PDB entry 4WW0 | X-ray diffraction, 2.96 A resolution | chains A and C of the 3 polymer chains in the assembly

Chain A (and C):
Name: ATP-dependent zinc metalloprotease FtsH
Source organism: Aquifex aeolicus
Notes: EC 3.4.24.-; chain C of this document is another copy of the same molecule, construct and numbering; everything in this record applies to it too
UniProtKB: O67077 (FTSH_AQUAE); residues 142-634 here = UniProt positions 142-634
Amino-acid sequence (497 residues; row label = number of the first residue in the row):
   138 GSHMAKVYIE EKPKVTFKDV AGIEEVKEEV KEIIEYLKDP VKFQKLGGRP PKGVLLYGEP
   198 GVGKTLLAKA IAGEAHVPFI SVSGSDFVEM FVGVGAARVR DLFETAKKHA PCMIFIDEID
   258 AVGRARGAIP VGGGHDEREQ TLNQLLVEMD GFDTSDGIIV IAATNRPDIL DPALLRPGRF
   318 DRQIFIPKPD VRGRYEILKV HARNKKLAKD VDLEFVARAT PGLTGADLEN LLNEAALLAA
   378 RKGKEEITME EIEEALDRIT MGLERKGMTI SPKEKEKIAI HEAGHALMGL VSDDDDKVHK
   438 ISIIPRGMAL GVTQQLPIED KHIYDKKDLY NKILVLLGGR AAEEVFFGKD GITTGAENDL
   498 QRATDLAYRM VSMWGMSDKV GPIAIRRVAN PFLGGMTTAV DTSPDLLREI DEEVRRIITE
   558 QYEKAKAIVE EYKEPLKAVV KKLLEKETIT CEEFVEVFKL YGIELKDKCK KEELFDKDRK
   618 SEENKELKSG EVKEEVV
Unresolved in the structure: 138-140, 262-273, 398-404, 443-458, 525-537, 609-634 (chain C: 138-145, 225-228, 262-272, 396-404, 443-456, 524-535, 608-634)
Construct notes: expression tag (138-140); engineered mutation Met141, Met250 (Ile in O67077), Leu360 (Phe in O67077), Arg552 (Lys in O67077), Gly627 (Glu in O67077)
UniProt features mapped onto this chain:
  - active site: Glu419
  - binding site (ATP): Gly195 to Thr202
  - binding site (Zn(2+)): His418, His422, Asp496
Cystine bridges: Cys588-Cys606
Metal / ion sites: Zn2+: His418, His422, Asp496
Small-molecule neighbours: ADP (adenosine-5'-diphosphate): Asp156, Val157, Ala158, Glu196, Pro197, Gly198, Val199, Gly200, Lys201, Thr202, Leu203, Asn302, Ile334, Val337, His338, Gly362, Ala363, Glu366

How chain A and chain C interact:
Residue-residue contacts (79):
  Glu169(A) - Leu374(C)
  Glu169(A) - Arg378(C)  salt bridge
  Glu169(A) - Arg395(C)  salt bridge
  Glu172(A) - Arg378(C)
  Lys179(A) - Ala377(C)
  Lys179(A) - Lys381(C)  hydrogen bond (side chain-backbone)
  Phe180(A) - Leu374(C)  hydrophobic
  Phe180(A) - Ala377(C)  hydrophobic
  Phe180(A) - Arg378(C)
  Lys182(A) - Lys343(C)
  Leu183(A) - Lys342(C)
  Leu183(A) - Lys343(C)  hydrogen bond (backbone-backbone)
  Leu183(A) - Ala373(C)
  Leu183(A) - Ala376(C)  hydrophobic
  Leu183(A) - Ala377(C)
  Leu183(A) - Lys381(C)
  Leu183(A) - Ile384(C)
  Gly184(A) - Asn341(C)
  Gly184(A) - Lys342(C)
  Gly184(A) - Asn370(C)  hydrogen bond (backbone-side chain)
  Gly185(A) - Asn370(C)
  Gly185(A) - Ala373(C)
  Gly185(A) - Leu374(C)
  Arg186(A) - Asn370(C)  hydrogen bond (backbone-side chain)
  Arg186(A) - Leu374(C)
  Pro187(A) - Leu374(C)  hydrophobic
  Arg313(A) - Ser220(C)  hydrogen bond
  Arg313(A) - Ser222(C)  hydrogen bond
  Asp431(A) - Lys410(C)  salt bridge
  His459(A) - Glu411(C)
  His459(A) - Thr491(C)
  Ile460(A) - Glu411(C)  hydrogen bond (backbone-side chain)
  Ile460(A) - Thr490(C)
  Ile460(A) - Gly492(C)
  Tyr461(A) - Thr490(C)
  Tyr461(A) - Thr491(C)  hydrogen bond (backbone-backbone)
  Asp462(A) - Lys414(C)  salt bridge
  Asp462(A) - Asp487(C)
  Asp462(A) - Gly488(C)
  Asp462(A) - Ile489(C)
  Asp462(A) - Thr490(C)
  Lys463(A) - Lys486(C)  hydrogen bond (side chain-backbone)
  Lys463(A) - Asp487(C)  hydrogen bond (backbone-backbone)
  Lys463(A) - Ile489(C)  hydrogen bond (backbone-backbone)
  Lys464(A) - Lys410(C)
  Lys464(A) - Asp487(C)  hydrogen bond (backbone-backbone)
  Met510(A) - Glu494(C)
  Met510(A) - Gln498(C)
  Trp511(A) - Arg477(C)  hydrogen bond (backbone-side chain)
  Trp511(A) - Thr491(C)
  Trp511(A) - Glu494(C)  hydrogen bond
  Trp511(A) - Leu497(C)
  Gly512(A) - Arg477(C)  hydrogen bond (backbone-side chain)
  Gly512(A) - Ile489(C)
  Gly512(A) - Leu497(C)
  Met513(A) - Ile489(C)
  Met513(A) - Thr490(C)
  Met513(A) - Thr491(C)
  Asp515(A) - Lys486(C)  salt bridge
  Asp515(A) - Arg552(C)
  Lys516(A) - Arg552(C)  hydrogen bond (backbone-side chain)
  Val517(A) - Arg552(C)  hydrogen bond (backbone-side chain)
  Pro519(A) - Leu497(C)
  Pro519(A) - Ile555(C)
  Pro519(A) - Tyr559(C)  hydrophobic
  Ile520(A) - Thr501(C)
  Ile520(A) - Ile555(C)  hydrophobic
  Ala521(A) - Leu497(C)
  Ala521(A) - Gln498(C)
  Ala521(A) - Thr501(C)  hydrogen bond (backbone-side chain)
  Ile522(A) - Tyr505(C)
  Arg523(A) - Gln498(C)
  Arg523(A) - Asp502(C)
  Thr539(A) - Asp548(C)
  Ser540(A) - Leu544(C)
  Ser540(A) - Arg545(C)
  Ser540(A) - Asp548(C)  hydrogen bond (backbone-side chain)
  Asp542(A) - Arg545(C)
  Leu543(A) - Asp548(C)
Other interface residues (no listed pair), chain A (39 interface residues in all): Arg319, Leu466, Gly518, Asp538, Pro541
Other interface residues (no listed pair), chain C (45 interface residues in all): Asp223, Glu255, Glu371, Gly380, Glu382, Ile415, Pro541, Thr556

Summary:
Chain A and chain C form an interface of 39 and 45 residues respectively, with 19 hydrogen bonds and 5 salt
bridges. Polar pairs include Glu169(A)-Arg378(C), Glu169(A)-Arg395(C) and Asp431(A)-Lys410(C). Chain A binds
ADP.
Both chains are ATP-dependent zinc metalloprotease FtsH (Aquifex aeolicus). Entry 4WW0 (Truncated FtsH from A.
aeolicus) was determined by X-ray diffraction, deposited together with 4Z8X.
